8Z8N - chains A and C of the 5 polymer chains in the assembly; structure by electron microscopy, 2.79 A resolution.

Chain A:
Protein: Polymerase acidic protein
From: Thogoto virus (isolate SiAr 126)
Reference sequence: P27194 (PA_THOGV); residues 1-622 here = UniProt positions 1-622
Chain sequence (622 residues; numbered 1 to 622; the number before each row is that of its first residue):
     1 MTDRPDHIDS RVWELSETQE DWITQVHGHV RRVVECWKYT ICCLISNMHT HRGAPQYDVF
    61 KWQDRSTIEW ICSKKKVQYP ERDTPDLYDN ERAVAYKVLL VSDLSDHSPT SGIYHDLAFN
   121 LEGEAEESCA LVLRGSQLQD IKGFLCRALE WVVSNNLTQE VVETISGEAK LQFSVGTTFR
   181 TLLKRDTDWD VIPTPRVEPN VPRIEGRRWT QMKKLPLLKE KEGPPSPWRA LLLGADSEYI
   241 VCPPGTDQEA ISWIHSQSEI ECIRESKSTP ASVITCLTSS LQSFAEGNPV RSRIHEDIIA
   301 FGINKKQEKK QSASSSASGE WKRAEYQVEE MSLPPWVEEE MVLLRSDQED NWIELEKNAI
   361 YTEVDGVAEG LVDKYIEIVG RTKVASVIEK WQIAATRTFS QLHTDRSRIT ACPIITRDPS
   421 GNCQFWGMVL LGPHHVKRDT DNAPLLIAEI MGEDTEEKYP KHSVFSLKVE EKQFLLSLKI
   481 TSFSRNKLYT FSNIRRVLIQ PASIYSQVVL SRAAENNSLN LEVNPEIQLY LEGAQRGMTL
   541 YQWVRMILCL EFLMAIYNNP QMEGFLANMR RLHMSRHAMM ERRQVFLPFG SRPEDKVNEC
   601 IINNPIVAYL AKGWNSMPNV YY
Not modelled in the structure: 1
Differences from the reference sequence: conflict Glu471 (Gly in P27194)

Chain C:
Protein: Polymerase basic protein 2
From: Thogoto virus (isolate SiAr 126)
Reference sequence: Q9YNA4 (PB2_THOGV); residue numbers follow UniProt; this construct covers 1-769
Chain sequence (827 residues; each row starts with the number of its first residue):
     1 MDREEPAESE CTLRALVEEY NGACKEAPKE MSKQFTDYNT FKRYTTSKKD HAPQMRLVYS
    61 VRKPWPISMT PSKEIPLVFN GTKLKDTILD LGESKRTRAN IVVPDYWSKY GSQTSLEVVN
   121 AILYAEDLKV QRFFSTEWGE IRYGRMLPFR KPVQACPTIE EVNPASIPHT LLQVFCPQYT
   181 TLDSKRKAHM GAVEKLKRVM EPICKVQTQE SAVHIARSLI DSNKKWLPTV VDHTPRTAEM
   241 AHFLCSKYHY VHTNTQDLSD TRSIDNLCGE LVKRSLKCRC PKETLVANLD KITIQGRPMR
   301 EVLADHDGEL PYLGICRVAM GLSTHHTMKI RSTKFSILNS DHPRIEVKKV FSLSPDVQVT
   361 IPYRRFKGKA KVYFQNDQIQ GYFSCTDRQI DEIKISAPKN APLLEPLLDI CYYGSFIEPG
   421 FEQTFGFYPA GKREFVDSFF MHHSKDHKAF LIHMGLDKDL SLPLSPELNW KEPALSKVCR
   481 VTELDSTVQP YTSATREFVL GETLNVYTQH ENGLELLICP TEIRSTRGPL PPGTNLSGSE
   541 FIDIYQDPFS RAKSLLKSTI LHAERCKEFV GNMLEEYQDP AETTVQSLVP INTWGKSAKR
   601 KLQEEITSDP DWHQCPRKRA KMSYLAIIAG SIQDRDKKQT NVPRAFMLRG SQIEYDMKAT
   661 RGLVVDTTNR IIVGGETVLR EGKGGPEGYV QTGVFEEQPR CYLVDTPDHG LSMGLSRFCV
   721 HSQGRYFQYE KKISIWEETD NIKATIDSQR DLKRRRDIEE MVSKRARIVL EVLFQGPGHH
   781 HHHHHHSADY KDDDDKGGWS HPQFEKGGGS GGGGSGGSAW SHPQFEK
Not modelled in the structure: 1-9, 49-50, 87-96, 255-827
Differences from the reference sequence: expression tag (770-827)
Curated features (UniProtKB/Swiss-Prot):
  - motif: Lys753 to Arg756 (Nuclear localization signal)
Reported in the primary citation:
  - mutagenesis - F134A/W138A, Q295A/D547A/I653A, D547A/F549A: decreased catalytic activity

How chain A and chain C interact:
Contacting residue pairs (30; chain A residue first):
  Thr18(A) - Gln34(C)  hydrogen bond
  Arg65(A) - Thr181(C)
  Glu69(A) - Thr180(C)
  Glu69(A) - Thr181(C)  hydrogen bond
  Gln78(A) - Leu182(C)
  Pro80(A) - Leu182(C)
  Pro80(A) - Asp183(C)
  Glu81(A) - Thr181(C)
  Glu81(A) - Asp183(C)
  Thr362(A) - Phe133(C)
  Thr362(A) - Trp138(C)
  Val364(A) - Ile141(C)  hydrophobic
  Val364(A) - Phe243(C)
  Val367(A) - Tyr143(C)
  Phe399(A) - Met55(C)
  His403(A) - Met55(C)
  His403(A) - Tyr59(C)
  Thr404(A) - Tyr59(C)
  Asp439(A) - Met55(C)
  Arg485(A) - Met55(C)
  Asn486(A) - Met55(C)
  Tyr489(A) - Gln54(C)
  Tyr489(A) - Met55(C)  hydrophobic
  Leu510(A) - Tyr248(C)  hydrophobic
  Ala513(A) - Tyr143(C)
  Ala514(A) - Tyr143(C)  hydrophobic
  Ala514(A) - Gly144(C)
  Ala514(A) - Tyr248(C)  hydrophobic
  Asn517(A) - Arg142(C)
  Leu519(A) - Tyr143(C)
Other interface residues (no listed pair), chain A (28 interface residues in all): Ser66, Tyr79, Tyr361, Ser400, Gln507, Ser511, Asn516
Other interface residues (no listed pair), chain C (23 interface residues in all): Arg56, Phe134, Arg145, Gln178, Tyr179, Ser184, Val251

In short:
28 residues of chain A face 23 of chain C across their interface; the contacts include 2 hydrogen bonds. Polar
pairs include Thr18(A)-Gln34(C) and Glu69(A)-Thr181(C). From the paper: F134A/W138A, Q295A/D547A/I653A and
D547A/F549A of chain C reduce catalytic activity.
Chain A is Polymerase acidic protein and chain C is Polymerase basic protein 2, both from Thogoto virus
(isolate SiAr 126); the structure, Cryo-EM structure of Thogoto virus polymerase in transcription
pre-initiation conformation 3, was determined by electron microscopy (same publication as 8Z85, 8Z8J, 8Z8X,
8Z90, 8Z97, 8Z98 and 3 further entries).
